PDB entry 2FNS | X-ray diffraction, 1.85 A resolution | chains B and P of the 3 polymer chains in the assembly

== Chain B ==
Molecule: Protease
Organism: Human immunodeficiency virus 1
Notes: EC 3.4.23.16
UniProt: O38716 (O38716_9HIV1); residues 1-99 here = UniProt positions 1-99
Sequence (99 residues; row label = number of the first residue in the row):
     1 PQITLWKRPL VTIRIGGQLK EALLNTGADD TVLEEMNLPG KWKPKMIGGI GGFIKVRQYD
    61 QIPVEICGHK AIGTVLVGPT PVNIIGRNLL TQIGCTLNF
Differences from the reference sequence: engineered mutation K7 (Gln in O38716), N25 (Asp in O38716), V64 (Ile in O38716)
From the paper describing this entry:
  - binding site for Nc-P1 substrate peptide (chain P): G27, V82
  - conformationally variable residues: I50

== Chain P ==
Molecule: Nc-P1 substrate peptide
Sequence (10 residues; numbered 2 to 11; the number before each row is that of its first residue):
     2 RQANFLGKIN
Not modelled in the structure: 9-11

== Interface between chain B and chain P ==
Residue-residue contacts (14; chain B residue first):
  R8(B) - Q3(P)
  L23(B) - N5(P)
  N25(B) - N5(P)  hydrogen bond (side chain-backbone)
  N25(B) - F6(P)
  G27(B) - F6(P)
  G27(B) - L7(P)  hydrogen bond (backbone-backbone)
  A28(B) - L7(P)
  D29(B) - L7(P)  hydrogen bond (backbone-backbone)
  D29(B) - G8(P)
  D30(B) - L7(P)
  D30(B) - G8(P)
  V32(B) - L7(P)  hydrophobic
  P81(B) - N5(P)
  I84(B) - N5(P)
Other interface residues (no listed pair), chain B (13 interface residues in all): I47, G48, V82

== Summary ==
Chain B and chain P form an interface of 13 and 5 residues respectively; the contacts include 3 hydrogen
bonds. Polar pairs include N25(B)-N5(P), G27(B)-L7(P) and D29(B)-L7(P). The paper reports a binding site for
Nc-P1 substrate peptide (chain P) at G27(B) and V82(B); conformational variability at I50(B).
Chain B is Protease (Human immunodeficiency virus 1) and chain P is Nc-P1 substrate peptide; the structure,
Crystal structure of wild-type inactive (D25N) HIV-1 protease complexed with wild-type HIV-1 NC-p1 substrate,
was determined by X-ray diffraction (same publication as 2FNT).
